4B5S - chains A and B; structure by X-ray diffraction, 1.68 A resolution.

[Chain A (and B)]
Name: 4-hydroxy-2-oxo-heptane-1,7-dioate aldolase
Organism: Escherichia coli atcc 8739
Notes: EC 4.1.2.20; chain B of this document is another copy of the same molecule, construct and numbering; everything in this record applies to it too
Reference sequence: B1IS70 (HPCH_ECOLC); residues 1-251 here = UniProt positions 1-251
Amino-acid sequence (251 residues; numbered 1 to 251; the number before each row is that of its first residue):
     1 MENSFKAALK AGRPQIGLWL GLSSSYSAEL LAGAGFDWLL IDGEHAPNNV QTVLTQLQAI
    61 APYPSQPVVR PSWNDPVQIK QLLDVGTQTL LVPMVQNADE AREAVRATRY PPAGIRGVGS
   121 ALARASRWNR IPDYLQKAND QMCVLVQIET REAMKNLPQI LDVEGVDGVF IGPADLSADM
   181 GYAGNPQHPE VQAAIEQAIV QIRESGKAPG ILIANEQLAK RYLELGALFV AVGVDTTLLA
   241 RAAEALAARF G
Curated features (UniProtKB/Swiss-Prot):
  - active site: H45 (Proton acceptor)
  - binding site (substrate): Q147, A174, D175
  - binding site (a divalent metal cation): E149, D175
  - site: R70 (Transition state stabilizer), D84 (Increases basicity of active site His)
Metal / ion sites: Co2+: E149, D175 (together with pyruvic acid); Mg2+: E149, D175 (together with pyruvic acid)
Residues lining bound ligands:
  - D-Glyceraldehyde (3GR): S24, S25, Y26
  - : R70, V118, Q147, E149, D175
  - pyruvic acid (PYR): W19, R70, V118, Q147, E149, F170, G172, P173, A174, D175, L212
Reported in the primary citation:
  - binding site for pyruvic acid: R70, Q147, A174, D175
  - Co2+ coordination: E149, D175
  - Co2+ coordination through a water molecule: E44, V118
  - contacts within the chain: D42-R70 (salt bridge)
  - conformationally variable residues (loop rearrangement): R116 to R124
  - mutagenesis - D42A, R70A: abolished catalytic activity
  - mutagenesis - R70A (730-fold): decreased binding to oxalate
  - mutagenesis - R70A, R70K: unchanged binding to pyruvate
  - mutagenesis - D42A (100-fold): decreased binding to pyruvate
  - mutagenesis - D42A: abolished binding to oxalate
  - mutagenesis - R70K (2-fold): decreased catalytic activity on pyruvate

[Interface between chain A and chain B]
Contacting residue pairs (51; chain A residue first):
  I16(A) - F250(B)  hydrophobic
  G21(A) - Y26(B)
  L22(A) - Y26(B)
  Y26(A) - G21(B)
  Y26(A) - L22(B)
  Y26(A) - P47(B)
  L30(A) - T236(B)
  L30(A) - A240(B)  hydrophobic
  L31(A) - L239(B)  hydrophobic
  L31(A) - A243(B)  hydrophobic
  A34(A) - A243(B)  hydrophobic
  A34(A) - E244(B)
  A34(A) - A247(B)
  F36(A) - A243(B)
  F36(A) - A247(B)
  P47(A) - Y26(B)
  E216(A) - L246(B)
  E216(A) - R249(B)  salt bridge
  E216(A) - F250(B)
  A219(A) - F250(B)  hydrophobic
  K220(A) - R249(B)  hydrogen bond (side chain-backbone)
  K220(A) - F250(B)
  L223(A) - F250(B)  hydrophobic
  V232(A) - L246(B)  hydrophobic
  V232(A) - F250(B)  hydrophobic
  G233(A) - L246(B)
  D235(A) - L239(B)
  T236(A) - L30(B)
  L238(A) - A243(B)  hydrophobic
  L239(A) - L22(B)  hydrophobic
  L239(A) - L31(B)  hydrophobic
  L239(A) - D235(B)
  A240(A) - L30(B)  hydrophobic
  A243(A) - L31(B)  hydrophobic
  A243(A) - A34(B)  hydrophobic
  A243(A) - F36(B)
  A243(A) - L238(B)  hydrophobic
  E244(A) - A34(B)
  L246(A) - E216(B)
  L246(A) - V232(B)
  L246(A) - G233(B)
  A247(A) - A34(B)
  A247(A) - F36(B)  hydrophobic
  R249(A) - E216(B)  salt bridge
  R249(A) - K220(B)  hydrogen bond (backbone-side chain)
  F250(A) - I16(B)  hydrophobic
  F250(A) - E216(B)
  F250(A) - A219(B)  hydrophobic
  F250(A) - K220(B)
  F250(A) - L223(B)  hydrophobic
  F250(A) - V232(B)  hydrophobic
Also at the interface, not in a pair above, chain A (30 interface residues in all): L18, S27, G35, A242
Also at the interface, not in a pair above, chain B (30 interface residues in all): L18, S27, G35, A242

[Overview]
Chain A and chain B each contribute 30 residues to their interface; the contacts include 2 hydrogen bonds and
2 salt bridges. Polar contacts include E216(A)-R249(B) and K220(A)-R249(B). From the paper: a binding site for
pyruvic acid at R70(A), Q147(A) and A174(A) among others; D42A and R70A of chain A abolish catalytic activity.
Chain A and chain B are both 4-hydroxy-2-oxo-heptane-1,7-dioate aldolase (Escherichia coli atcc 8739); the
structure, Crystal structures of divalent metal dependent pyruvate aldolase, HpaI, in complex with pyruvate,
was determined by X-ray diffraction (same publication as 4B5T, 4B5U, 4B5V, 4B5W and 4B5X).
